PDB entry 5KTE | X-ray diffraction, 3.94 A resolution | chains H and L of the 3 polymer chains in the assembly

[Chain H]
Molecule: Fab Heavy Chain
Organism: Mus musculus
Notes: antibody fragment or engineered binder
Chain sequence (213 residues; row label = number of the first residue in the row):
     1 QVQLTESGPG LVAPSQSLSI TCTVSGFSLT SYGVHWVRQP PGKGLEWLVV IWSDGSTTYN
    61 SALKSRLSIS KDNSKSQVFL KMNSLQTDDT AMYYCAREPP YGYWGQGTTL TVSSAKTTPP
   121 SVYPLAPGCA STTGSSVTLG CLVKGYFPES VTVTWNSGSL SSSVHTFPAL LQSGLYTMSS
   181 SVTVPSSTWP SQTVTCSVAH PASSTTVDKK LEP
Not modelled in the structure: 130-131
Cystine bridges: C22-C95, C141-C196

[Chain L]
Molecule: Fab Light Chain
Organism: Mus musculus
Notes: antibody fragment or engineered binder
Chain sequence (213 residues; row label = number of the first residue in the row):
     1 DIELTQSPAT LSVTPGDSVS LSCRASQSIS NNLHWYQQKS HESPRLLIKY VSQSSSGIPS
    61 RFSGSGSGTD FTLSINSVET EDFGMYFCQQ SNSWPRTFGG GTKLEIKRAD AAPTVSIFPP
   121 SSEQLTSGGA SVVCFLNNFY PKDINVKWKI DGSERQNGVL NSWTDQDSKD STYSMSSTLT
   181 LTKDEYERHN SYTCEATHKT STSPIVKSFN RNE
Cystine bridges: C23-C88, C134-C194

[How chain H and chain L interact]
Contacting residue pairs (62):
  V37(H) - F98(L)  hydrophobic
  Q39(H) - Q38(L)  hydrogen bond
  L45(H) - F87(L)  hydrophobic
  L45(H) - F98(L)  hydrophobic
  E46(H) - R96(L)
  E46(H) - T97(L)  hydrogen bond
  E46(H) - F98(L)  hydrogen bond (side chain-backbone)
  W47(H) - Q89(L)
  W47(H) - P95(L)  hydrophobic
  W47(H) - R96(L)
  W47(H) - F98(L)
  N60(H) - P95(L)
  M92(H) - H41(L)
  Y94(H) - E42(L)  hydrogen bond (side chain-backbone)
  P100(H) - L46(L)
  Y101(H) - H34(L)
  Y101(H) - L46(L)
  Y101(H) - S91(L)
  G102(H) - L46(L)
  W104(H) - Y36(L)
  W104(H) - P44(L)  hydrophobic
  G105(H) - S43(L)
  Y123(H) - S121(L)  hydrogen bond (backbone-side chain)
  Y123(H) - Q124(L)
  Y123(H) - S127(L)  hydrogen bond
  P124(H) - S121(L)  hydrogen bond (backbone-side chain)
  P124(H) - E123(L)
  L125(H) - F118(L)  hydrophobic
  L125(H) - P119(L)
  L125(H) - S121(L)
  L125(H) - V133(L)  hydrophobic
  A126(H) - P119(L)
  P127(H) - P119(L)
  T133(H) - K207(L)  hydrogen bond
  T138(H) - S116(L)
  T138(H) - F118(L)
  G140(H) - F118(L)
  L142(H) - Q124(L)
  L142(H) - S131(L)
  K144(H) - Q124(L)
  K144(H) - T180(L)
  H165(H) - N138(L)
  H165(H) - D167(L)  salt bridge
  F167(H) - N137(L)
  F167(H) - T164(L)
  F167(H) - S174(L)
  F167(H) - M175(L)
  F167(H) - S176(L)
  P168(H) - S162(L)
  P168(H) - W163(L)
  L170(H) - L160(L)  hydrophobic
  L170(H) - N161(L)
  L170(H) - S162(L)
  Q172(H) - L160(L)
  Q172(H) - T178(L)
  Q172(H) - T180(L)
  S179(H) - F135(L)
  S179(H) - S176(L)  hydrogen bond
  S180(H) - F135(L)
  S181(H) - F135(L)
  S181(H) - N137(L)  hydrogen bond
  K209(H) - E123(L)  salt bridge
Other interface residues (no listed pair), chain H (42 interface residues in all): H35, G44, V50, T58, Q106, C129, L139, V164, T166, L171
Other interface residues (no listed pair), chain L (45 interface residues in all): K49, W94, G99, I117, K169, E213

[Overview]
Chain H and chain L form an interface of 42 and 45 residues respectively; the contacts include 10 hydrogen
bonds and 2 salt bridges. Polar contacts include H165(H)-D167(L), K209(H)-E123(L) and Q39(H)-Q38(L).
Here chain H is Fab Heavy Chain and chain L is Fab Light Chain, both from Mus musculus. Entry 5KTE (Crystal
structure of Deinococcus radiodurans MntH, an Nramp-family transition metal transporter) was determined by
X-ray diffraction.
